PDB entry 6LU4 | X-ray diffraction, 2.80 A resolution | chain A

== Chain A ==
Molecule: Substrate binding protein
Organism: Microbacterium hydrocarbonoxydans
Chain sequence (511 residues; row label = number of the first residue in the row):
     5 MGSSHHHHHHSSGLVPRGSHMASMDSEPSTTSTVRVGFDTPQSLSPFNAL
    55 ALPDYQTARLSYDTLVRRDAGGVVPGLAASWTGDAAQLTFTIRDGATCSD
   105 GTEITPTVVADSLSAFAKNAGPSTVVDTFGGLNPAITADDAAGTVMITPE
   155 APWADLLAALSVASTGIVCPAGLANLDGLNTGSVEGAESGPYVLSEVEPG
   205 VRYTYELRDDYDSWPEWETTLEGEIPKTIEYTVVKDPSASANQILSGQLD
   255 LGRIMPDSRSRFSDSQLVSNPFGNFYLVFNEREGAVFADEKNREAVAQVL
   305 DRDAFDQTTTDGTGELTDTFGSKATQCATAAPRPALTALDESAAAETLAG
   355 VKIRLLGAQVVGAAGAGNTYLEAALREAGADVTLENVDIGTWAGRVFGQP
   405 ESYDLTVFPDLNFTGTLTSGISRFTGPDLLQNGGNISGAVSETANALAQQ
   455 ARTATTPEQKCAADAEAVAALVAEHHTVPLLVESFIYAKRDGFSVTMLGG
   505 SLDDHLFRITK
Not modelled in the structure: 5-33, 515
Disulfide bonds: Cys102-Cys173, Cys331-Cys465
Ligand contacts: propyl 4-hydroxybenzoate (36M): Leu54, Ala55, Leu56, Arg257, Phe276, Gly277, Val364, Ile393, Trp396, Phe412, Pro413, Asp414, Leu415, Glu487

== Overview ==
Bound to chain A: propyl 4-hydroxybenzoate.
Chain A is Substrate binding protein (Microbacterium hydrocarbonoxydans); the structure, Crystal structure of
the substrate binding protein from Microbacterium hydrocarbonoxydans complexed with propylparaben, was
determined by X-ray diffraction, deposited together with 6LU2 and 6LU3.
